Entry 8OSF (electron microscopy, 4.00 A resolution); this record covers chains C and D of the 6 polymer chains in the assembly.

== Chain C (and D) ==
Molecule: Magnesium-chelatase subunit ChlI
From: Nostoc sp. PCC 7120
Notes: EC 6.6.1.1; chain D of this document is another copy of the same molecule, construct and numbering; everything in this record applies to it too
UniProt: P58571 (CHLI_NOSS1); numbering as in UniProt (aligned over 2-374)
Sequence (380 residues; each row starts with the number of its first residue; numbers below 1 keep their minus sign (Met-5 is residue -5)):
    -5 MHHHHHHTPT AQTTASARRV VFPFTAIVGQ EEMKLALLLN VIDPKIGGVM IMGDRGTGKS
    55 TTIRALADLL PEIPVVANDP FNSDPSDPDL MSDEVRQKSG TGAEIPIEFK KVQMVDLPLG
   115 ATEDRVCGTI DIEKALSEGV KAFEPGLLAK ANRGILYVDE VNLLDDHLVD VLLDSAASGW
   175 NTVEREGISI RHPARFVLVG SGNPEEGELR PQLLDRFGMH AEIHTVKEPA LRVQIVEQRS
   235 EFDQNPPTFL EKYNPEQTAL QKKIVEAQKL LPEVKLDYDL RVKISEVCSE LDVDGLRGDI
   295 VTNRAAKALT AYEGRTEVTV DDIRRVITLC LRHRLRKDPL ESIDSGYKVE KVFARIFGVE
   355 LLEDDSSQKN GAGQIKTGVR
Disordered / not traced: -5 to 13, 94-100, 125-136, 354-374 (chain D: -5 to 13, 92-100, 125-136, 354-374)
Sequence notes: initiating methionine (-5); expression tag (-4 to 1)
Ion coordination: Mg2+: Ser54 (together with ATP)
Ligand contacts:
  - ATP (adenosine-5'-triphosphate), molecule 1: Phe16, Ile21, Val22, Gln24, Asp48, Arg49, Gly50, Thr51, Gly52, Lys53, Ser54, Thr55, Ile229, Arg233
  - ATP, molecule 2: Gln206, Arg210, Leu290, Arg291
Swiss-Prot annotation at these positions:
  - binding site (ATP): Gly47 to Ser54
Reported in the primary citation:
  - binding site for ATP: Arg210, Arg291

== Interface between chain C and chain D ==
Contacting residue pairs - 18 pairs, chain C then chain D:
  Glu178(C) - Arg119(D)  salt bridge
  Arg179(C) - Arg119(D)
  Gln206(C) - Glu154(D)
  Asp209(C) - Arg49(D)  salt bridge
  Tyr272(C) - Val227(D)  hydrophobic
  Ser279(C) - Pro223(D)
  Glu280(C) - Pro223(D)
  Asp288(C) - Asp48(D)
  Asp288(C) - Arg49(D)  salt bridge
  Asp288(C) - Gly50(D)
  Asp288(C) - Thr219(D)
  Asp288(C) - Arg226(D)  hydrogen bond (backbone-side chain)
  Gly289(C) - Arg226(D)  hydrogen bond (backbone-side chain)
  Leu290(C) - Gly50(D)
  Leu290(C) - Arg226(D)
  Leu290(C) - Ile229(D)  hydrophobic
  Arg291(C) - Gly50(D)
  Asp293(C) - Arg226(D)
Interface residues without a listed pair, chain C (16 interface residues in all): Arg275, Cys282, Ser283, Asn297
Interface residues without a listed pair, chain D (13 interface residues in all): Thr51, Lys221, Val230

== Summary ==
16 residues of chain C and 13 residues of chain D are in contact; the contacts include 2 hydrogen bonds and 3
salt bridges. Among the polar pairs are Glu178(C)-Arg119(D), Asp209(C)-Arg49(D) and Asp288(C)-Arg49(D). Bound
to chain C: ATP. The paper reports a binding site for ATP at Arg210(C) and Arg291(C).
Chain C and chain D are both Magnesium-chelatase subunit ChlI (Nostoc sp. PCC 7120); the structure, AAA+ motor
subunit ChlI of magnesium chelatase, hexamer conformation A, was determined by electron microscopy, deposited
together with 8OSG and 8OSH.
